PDB entry 8E55 | electron microscopy, 3.85 A resolution | chains A and B of the 4 polymer chains in the assembly

== Chain A (and B) ==
Molecule: SG135
Source organism: synthetic construct
Notes: chain B of this document is another copy of the same molecule, construct and numbering; everything in this record applies to it too
Sequence (202 residues; each row starts with the number of its first residue):
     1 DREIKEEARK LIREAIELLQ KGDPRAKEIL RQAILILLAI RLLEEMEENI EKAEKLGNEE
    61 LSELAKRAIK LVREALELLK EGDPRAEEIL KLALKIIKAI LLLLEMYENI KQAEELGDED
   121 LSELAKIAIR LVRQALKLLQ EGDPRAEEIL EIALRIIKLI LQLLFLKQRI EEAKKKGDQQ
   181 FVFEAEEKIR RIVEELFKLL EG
Disordered / not traced: 173-179
Reported in the primary citation:
  - conformationally variable residues (side-chain flip): Arg190 (from molecular simulation)

== Interface between chain A and chain B ==
Residue-residue contacts (20; chain A residue first):
  Ile12(A) with Ile127(B)
  Ile16(A) with Ile127(B), hydrophobic
  Glu17(A) with Arg130(B)
  Lys27(A) with Leu200(B)
  Leu30(A) with Ile152(B), hydrophobic; Leu200(B), hydrophobic
  Arg31(A) with Phe197(B); Leu200(B); Glu201(B)
  Leu35(A) with Phe197(B), hydrophobic
  Leu38(A) with Val193(B), hydrophobic
  Arg41(A) with Asp120(B), salt bridge; Leu163(B)
  Glu45(A) with Ile170(B)
  Lys91(A) with Glu201(B), salt bridge
  Lys98(A) with Arg190(B)
  Leu102(A) with Phe183(B), hydrophobic
  Glu105(A) with Gln180(B); Phe183(B)
  Phe165(A) with Gln180(B)
Other interface residues (no listed pair), chain A (20 interface residues in all): Gln20, Ile34, Leu37, Leu42, Leu161
Other interface residues (no listed pair), chain B (21 interface residues in all): Asp118, Leu124, Gln134, Ile149, Ile156, Leu159, Glu186, Leu196

== Overview ==
20 residues of chain A face 21 of chain B across their interface; the contacts include 2 salt bridges. Among
the polar pairs are Arg41(A)-Asp120(B) and Lys91(A)-Glu201(B). From the paper: conformational variability at
Arg190(A).
Both chains are SG135 (synthetic construct). Entry 8E55 (Design of Diverse Asymmetric Pockets in de novo
Homo-oligomeric Proteins) was determined by electron microscopy together with 8E1E from the same study.
